PDB entry 8RYT | electron microscopy, 18.00 A resolution (very low resolution: no residue pairs are listed; an interface is given only as per-side residue counts) | chains F and G of the 16 polymer chains in the assembly

# Chain F (and G)
Name: Nucleoprotein
Notes: chain G of this document is another copy of the same molecule, construct and numbering; everything in this record applies to it too
UniProt: P89216 (NCAP_THOGV); numbering as in UniProt; present here: 1-184, 194-454
Amino-acid sequence (445 residues; each row starts with the number of its first residue; note: 9 numbers in that range are skipped by the numbering (no residue carries them; nothing is unmodelled there)):
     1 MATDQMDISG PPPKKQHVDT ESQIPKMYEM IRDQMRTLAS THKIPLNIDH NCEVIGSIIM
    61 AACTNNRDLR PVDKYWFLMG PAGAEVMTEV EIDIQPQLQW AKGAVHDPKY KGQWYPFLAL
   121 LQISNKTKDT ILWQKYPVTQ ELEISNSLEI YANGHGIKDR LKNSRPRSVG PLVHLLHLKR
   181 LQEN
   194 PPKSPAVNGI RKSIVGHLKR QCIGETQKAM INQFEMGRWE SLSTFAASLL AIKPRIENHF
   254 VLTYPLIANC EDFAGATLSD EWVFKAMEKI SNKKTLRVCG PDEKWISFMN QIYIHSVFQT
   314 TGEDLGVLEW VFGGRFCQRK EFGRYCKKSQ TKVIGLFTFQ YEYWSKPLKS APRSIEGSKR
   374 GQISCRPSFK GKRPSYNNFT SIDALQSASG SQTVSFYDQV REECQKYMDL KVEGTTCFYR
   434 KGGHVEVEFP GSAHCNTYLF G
Disordered / not traced: 1-19, 194-196, 370-375, 395-407
What the authors report for this chain:
  - mutagenesis - R67D (10-fold), W133D (3-fold), R160D, K162D (15-fold): decreased binding to 24-mer polyU
  - mutagenesis - R386A (11-fold): decreased binding to 24-mer polyU RNA
  - mutagenesis - R160D: decreased catalytic activity

# How chain F and chain G interact
At this resolution (18 A) residue pairs are not listed: 17 residues of chain F and 11 of chain G lie at the interface.
The authors on this interface:
  - hot spots on chain G (mutagenesis) - F382D: decreased binding to THOV NP trimerization

# In short
17 residues of chain F face 11 of chain G across their interface. The paper reports that R67D, W133D and R160D
of chain F, among others, reduce binding to 24-mer polyU; R386A of chain F reduces binding to 24-mer polyU
RNA; 6 substitutions were tested in all.
Both chains are Nucleoprotein. Entry 8RYT (Structural characterization of Thogoto Virus nucleoprotein provides
insights into RNA encapsidation and assembly) was determined by electron microscopy (same publication as
8CJW).
